8F7T - chains D and E of the 6 polymer chains in the assembly; structure by electron microscopy, 4.10 A resolution (low resolution: residue-level contacts below are approximate; hydrogen-bond / salt-bridge calls are withheld).

[Chain D]
Molecule: HIV-1 Env gp41
Organism: Human immunodeficiency virus 1
Chain sequence (156 residues; each row starts with the number of its first residue):
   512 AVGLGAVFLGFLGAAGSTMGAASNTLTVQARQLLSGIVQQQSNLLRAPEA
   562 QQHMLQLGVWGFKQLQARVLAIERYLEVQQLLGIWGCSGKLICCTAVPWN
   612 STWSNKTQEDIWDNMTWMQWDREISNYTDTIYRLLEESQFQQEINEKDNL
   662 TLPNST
Not modelled in the structure: 512-521, 550-567, 661-667
Cystine bridges: Cys598-Cys604
Reported in the primary citation:
  - post-translational modification sites: Asn611, Asn616, Asn660

[Chain E]
Molecule: HIV-1 Env gp120
Organism: Human immunodeficiency virus 1
Chain sequence (479 residues; row label = number of the first residue in the row; note: 17 numbers in that range are skipped by the numbering (no residue carries them; nothing is unmodelled there)):
    30 NSTAENLWVTVYYGVPVWKEAKTTLFCASDAKAYEKEVHNVWATHACVPT
    80 DPNPQEMVLENVTENFNMWKNDMVDQMHEDIISLWDQSLKPCVKLTPLCV
   130 TLNCTNVNVTNTN
   149 NNNMKEEMKNCSFNTTTEIRDKKQKEYALFYRLDIVPLNENSSEYRLINC
   199 NTSTCTQICPKVSFDPIPIHYCAPAGYAILKCNNKTFNGTGPCNNVSTVQ
   249 CTHGIKPVVSTQLLLNGSLAEEEIIIRSENLTDNAKTIIVHLNESVEINC
   299 TRPNNMTRKSIRIGPGQTFYALGD
  322A I
   323 IGDIRQPHCNISEAKWNKTLQRVKKKLKEHF
   355 PNKTIKFAPSSGGDLEITTHSFNCRGEFFYCNTSKLFN
   403 STYNNTTSNSTITLPCRIKQIINMWQEVGRCMYAPPIAGNITCKSNITGL
   453 LLTRDGGNNNNNTETFRPGGGDMRDNWRSELYKYKVVEIKPLGIAPTKCN
   503 RTVVENSTHKNLTHHMRRRRRR
Not modelled in the structure: 30-34, 61-67, 149-153, 188-190, 403-410, 459-462, 504-524
Cystine bridges: Cys56-Cys76, Cys121-Cys207, Cys128-Cys198, Cys133-Cys159, Cys203-Cys433, Cys220-Cys249, Cys230-Cys241, Cys298-Cys331, Cys378-Cys445, Cys385-Cys418
Covalent attachments: N-acetylglucosamine (NAG) linked to Asn132, Asn162, Asn291, Asn332, Asn448

[Chain D / chain E interface]
Residue-residue contacts (92; chain D residue first):
  Phe522(D) - Ala226(E)
  Leu523(D) - Pro45(E)
  Leu523(D) - Trp47(E)
  Leu523(D) - Leu88(E)
  Leu523(D) - Ile491(E)
  Ala526(D) - Pro45(E)
  Ala526(D) - Trp47(E)
  Gly527(D) - Glu89(E)
  Gly527(D) - Asn90(E)
  Gly527(D) - Val91(E)
  Leu537(D) - Tyr42(E)
  Leu537(D) - Gly43(E)
  Gln540(D) - Gly43(E)
  Gln540(D) - Pro45(E)
  Ala541(D) - Tyr42(E)
  Leu544(D) - Tyr42(E)
  Leu544(D) - Ala223(E)
  Ser546(D) - Ala223(E)
  Gly547(D) - Gln248(E)
  Ile548(D) - Gln84(E)
  Ile548(D) - Val247(E)
  Ile548(D) - Gln248(E)
  Gly569(D) - Gln116(E)
  Val570(D) - Ala72(E)
  Val570(D) - Ala75(E)
  Val570(D) - Leu113(E)
  Val570(D) - Gln116(E)
  Trp571(D) - Cys56(E)
  Trp571(D) - Ala72(E)
  Trp571(D) - Ala75(E)
  Trp571(D) - Cys76(E)
  Trp571(D) - Asp109(E)
  Trp571(D) - Leu113(E)
  Trp571(D) - Tyr219(E)
  Lys574(D) - Thr53(E)
  Lys574(D) - Leu54(E)
  Lys574(D) - Gln105(E)
  Lys574(D) - Asp109(E)
  Gln575(D) - Val77(E)
  Ala578(D) - Pro222(E)
  Ala582(D) - Ala223(E)
  Arg585(D) - Tyr225(E)
  Arg585(D) - Glu490(E)
  Val589(D) - Tyr42(E)
  Leu592(D) - Leu494(E)
  Leu593(D) - Val40(E)
  Leu593(D) - Tyr42(E)
  Leu593(D) - Leu494(E)
  Trp596(D) - Val40(E)
  Trp596(D) - Leu494(E)
  Gly597(D) - Arg503(E)
  Cys598(D) - Val40(E)
  Leu602(D) - Val40(E)
  Leu602(D) - Tyr41(E)
  Leu602(D) - Tyr42(E)
  Ile603(D) - Val40(E)
  Ile603(D) - Tyr41(E)
  Cys604(D) - Thr39(E)
  Cys604(D) - Val40(E)
  Cys605(D) - Thr39(E)
  Cys605(D) - Cys501(E)  disulfide
  Cys605(D) - Arg503(E)
  Thr606(D) - Trp37(E)
  Thr606(D) - Val38(E)
  Thr606(D) - Cys501(E)
  Thr606(D) - Arg503(E)
  Ala607(D) - Trp37(E)
  Ala607(D) - Arg503(E)
  Val608(D) - Trp37(E)
  Val608(D) - Val38(E)
  Pro609(D) - Leu36(E)
  Pro609(D) - Trp37(E)
  Trp610(D) - Val38(E)
  Trp610(D) - Pro498(E)
  Gln619(D) - Leu36(E)
  Gln619(D) - Pro498(E)
  Trp623(D) - Tyr41(E)
  Trp623(D) - Ala497(E)
  Trp623(D) - Pro498(E)
  Trp628(D) - Tyr41(E)
  Trp628(D) - Val44(E)
  Trp628(D) - Pro45(E)
  Trp628(D) - Val46(E)
  Trp628(D) - Gly495(E)
  Trp628(D) - Ile496(E)
  Trp628(D) - Ala497(E)
  Met629(D) - Val46(E)
  Met629(D) - Trp47(E)
  Trp631(D) - Ile496(E)
  Ile642(D) - Ile496(E)
  Tyr643(D) - Leu494(E)
  Gln653(D) - Arg503(E)
Also at the interface, not in a pair above, chain D (50 interface residues in all): Gly524, Ala533, Leu545, Leu581, Tyr586, Lys601, Asp632, Leu646
Also at the interface, not in a pair above, chain E (51 interface residues in all): Thr52, Phe55, Gly224, Leu228, Thr246, Pro493, Thr499
Disulfides between the chains: Cys605(D)-Cys501(E)

[In short]
50 residues of chain D and 51 residues of chain E are in contact; the contacts include 1 disulfide bond.
Covalently linked N-acetylglucosamine: at Asn132(E), Asn162(E), Asn291(E), Asn332(E) and Asn448(E). The paper
reports modification sites Asn611(D), Asn616(D) and Asn660(D).
Chain D is HIV-1 Env gp41 and chain E is HIV-1 Env gp120, both from Human immunodeficiency virus 1; the
structure, Glycan-Base ConC Env Trimer, was determined by electron microscopy.
